PDB entry 9C3U | X-ray diffraction, 2.77 A resolution | chains A and H of the 6 polymer chains in the assembly

== Chain A ==
Molecule: Methyltransferase
From: Burkholderia cenocepacia
Notes: EC 2.1.1.-
Reference sequence: A0A8I1DKW0 (A0A8I1DKW0_BURCE); residues 30-278 here correspond to UniProt positions 29-277 (UniProt number = residue number - 1)
Amino-acid sequence (249 residues; each row starts with the number of its first residue):
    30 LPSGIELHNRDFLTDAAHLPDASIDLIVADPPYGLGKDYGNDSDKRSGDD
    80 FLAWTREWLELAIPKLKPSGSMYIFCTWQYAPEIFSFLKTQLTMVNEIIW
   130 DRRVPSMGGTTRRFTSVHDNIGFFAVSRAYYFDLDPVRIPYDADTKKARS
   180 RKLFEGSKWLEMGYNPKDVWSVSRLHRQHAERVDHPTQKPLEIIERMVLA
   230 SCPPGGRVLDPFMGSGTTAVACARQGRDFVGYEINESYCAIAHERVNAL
Disordered / not traced: 69
Small-molecule neighbours: sinefungin (SFG): Arg39, Asp40, Phe41, Leu42, Asp59, Pro60, Pro61, Tyr68, Asn70, Ser72, His214, Thr216, Gln217, Lys218, Pro240, Phe241, Met242, Gly243, Ser244, Thr246, Tyr261, Glu262, Ile263, Asn264, Tyr267

== Chain H ==
Molecule: DNA2
Sequence (14 nucleotides; each row starts with the number of its first residue):
     1 ATGGCTAGTAAACA

== How chain A and chain H interact ==
Residue-residue contacts (19):
  Arg167(A) - DT9(H)  salt bridge to the phosphate
  Tyr170(A) - DA10(H)  sugar contact
  Tyr170(A) - DA11(H)  phosphate contact
  Arg178(A) - DA10(H)  phosphate contact
  Arg178(A) - DA11(H)  salt bridge to the phosphate
  Arg180(A) - DA12(H)  base contact
  Phe183(A) - DA10(H)  base contact
  Phe183(A) - DA11(H)  base contact
  Ser186(A) - DT9(H)  base contact
  Lys187(A) - DG8(H)  salt bridge to the phosphate
  Lys187(A) - DT9(H)  phosphate contact
  Trp188(A) - DG8(H)  phosphate contact
  Trp188(A) - DT9(H)  hydrogen bond to the phosphate
  Trp188(A) - DA10(H)  sugar contact
  Tyr193(A) - DA10(H)  phosphate contact
  Tyr193(A) - DA11(H)  phosphate contact
  Asn194(A) - DA10(H)  hydrogen bond to the phosphate
  Lys196(A) - DA10(H)  salt bridge to the phosphate
  Lys196(A) - DA11(H)  salt bridge to the phosphate
Interface residues without a listed pair, chain H (6 interface residues in all): DC13

== Summary ==
The interface between chain A and chain H involves 11 residues on one side and 6 on the other; the contacts
include 2 hydrogen bonds and 5 salt bridges. Polar pairs include Trp188(A)-DT9(H), Asn194(A)-DA10(H) and
Arg167(A)-DT9(H). Bound to chain A: sinefungin.
Chain A is Methyltransferase (Burkholderia cenocepacia) and chain H is DNA2; the structure, Crystal structure
of DNA N6-Adenine Methyltransferase M.BceJIV from Burkholderia cenocepacia in complex with duplex DNA
substrate ..., was determined by X-ray diffraction (same publication as 8URK, 9C3S and 9C3T).
